8WS6 - chains A and B of the 4 polymer chains in the assembly; structure by electron microscopy, 3.21 A resolution.

# Chain A
Protein: Cas12-1
Organism: unclassified sequences
Chain sequence (737 residues; each row starts with the number of its first residue):
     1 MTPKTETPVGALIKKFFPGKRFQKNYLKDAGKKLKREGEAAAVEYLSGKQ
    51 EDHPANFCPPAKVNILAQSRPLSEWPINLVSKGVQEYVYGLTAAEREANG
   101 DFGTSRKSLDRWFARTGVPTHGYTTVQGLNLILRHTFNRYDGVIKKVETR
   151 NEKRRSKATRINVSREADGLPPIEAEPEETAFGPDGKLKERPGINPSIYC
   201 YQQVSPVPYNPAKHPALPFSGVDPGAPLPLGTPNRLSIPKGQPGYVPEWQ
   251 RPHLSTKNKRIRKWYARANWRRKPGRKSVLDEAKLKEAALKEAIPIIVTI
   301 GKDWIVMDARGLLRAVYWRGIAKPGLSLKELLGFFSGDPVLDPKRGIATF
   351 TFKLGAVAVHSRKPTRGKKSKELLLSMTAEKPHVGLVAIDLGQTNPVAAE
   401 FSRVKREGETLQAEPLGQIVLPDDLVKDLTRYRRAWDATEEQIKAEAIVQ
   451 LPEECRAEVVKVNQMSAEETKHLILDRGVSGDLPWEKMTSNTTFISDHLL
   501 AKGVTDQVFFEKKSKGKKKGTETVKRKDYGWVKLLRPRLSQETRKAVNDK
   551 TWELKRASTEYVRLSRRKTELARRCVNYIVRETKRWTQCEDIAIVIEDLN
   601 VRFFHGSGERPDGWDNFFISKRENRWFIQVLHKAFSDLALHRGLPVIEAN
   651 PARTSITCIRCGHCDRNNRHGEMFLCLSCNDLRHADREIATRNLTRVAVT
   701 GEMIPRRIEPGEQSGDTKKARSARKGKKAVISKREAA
Not modelled in the structure: 1-57, 356-737

# Chain B
Molecule: crRNA
Organism: unclassified sequences
Sequence (46 nucleotides; row label = number of the first residue in the row; numbers below 1 keep their minus sign (U-25 is residue -25)):
   -25 UCAACGCUUGCUCGGUUCGCCGAGACUCCCCUACGUGCUGCUGAAG
Not modelled in the structure: -25 to -20, 12-20

# How chain A and chain B interact
Residue-residue contacts (91; chain A residue first):
  Pro60(A) with U1(B), sugar contact; C2(B), sugar contact
  Lys62(A) with C2(B), hydrogen bond to the sugar
  Asn64(A) with G-16(B), sugar contact
  Glu190(A) with U6(B), hydrogen bond to the sugar; A7(B), phosphate contact
  Arg191(A) with U6(B), sugar contact
  Pro192(A) with C5(B), sugar contact
  Gly193(A) with C5(B), hydrogen bond to the sugar
  Ile194(A) with C4(B), sugar contact; C5(B), sugar contact
  Asn195(A) with C4(B), hydrogen bond to the sugar
  Pro196(A) with C4(B), phosphate contact
  Ser197(A) with C3(B), sugar contact
  Pro229(A) with U-18(B), base contact
  Leu230(A) with U-18(B), phosphate contact
  Gly231(A) with U-18(B), phosphate contact
  Arg235(A) with C-5(B), salt bridge to the phosphate
  Pro243(A) with C-6(B), phosphate contact
  Gly244(A) with C-6(B), hydrogen bond to the phosphate
  Tyr245(A) with G-7(B), hydrogen bond to the sugar; C-6(B), sugar contact
  Val246(A) with C-5(B), phosphate contact
  Pro247(A) with G-7(B), base contact
  Trp249(A) with U-10(B), sugar contact; U-9(B), stacking on the base
  Gln250(A) with G-11(B), base contact; G-7(B), hydrogen bond to the base; C-5(B), sugar contact
  Leu254(A) with C-5(B), phosphate contact
  Ser255(A) with G-4(B), hydrogen bond to the phosphate; A-3(B), hydrogen bond to the phosphate
  Asn258(A) with C-19(B), hydrogen bond to the phosphate
  Lys259(A) with C-19(B), base contact; G-4(B), salt bridge to the phosphate; A-3(B), phosphate contact
  Arg260(A) with C-19(B), sugar contact; U-17(B), salt bridge to the phosphate; G-16(B), hydrogen bond to the base; C-15(B), base contact
  Ile261(A) with C-19(B), hydrogen bond to the sugar; U-18(B), sugar contact; U-17(B), phosphate contact
  Arg262(A) with U-17(B), phosphate contact; C-5(B), base contact; G-4(B), hydrogen bond to the base; A-3(B), base contact
  Lys263(A) with U-18(B), sugar contact; U-17(B), hydrogen bond to the phosphate
  Trp264(A) with C-6(B), phosphate contact
  Tyr265(A) with U-18(B), base contact
  Ala266(A) with U-17(B), phosphate contact; G-16(B), phosphate contact
  Arg267(A) with G-16(B), hydrogen bond to the phosphate; C-15(B), salt bridge to the phosphate
  Asn269(A) with C-6(B), hydrogen bond to the base; C-5(B), hydrogen bond to the base
  Trp270(A) with C-6(B), phosphate contact
  Arg271(A) with C-13(B), base contact; G-12(B), hydrogen bond to the base
  Lys273(A) with G-11(B), salt bridge to the phosphate; U-10(B), base contact
  Gly275(A) with U-10(B), base contact; C-8(B), base contact
  Arg276(A) with G-12(B), hydrogen bond to the base; G-11(B), hydrogen bond to the base; U-10(B), hydrogen bond to the base; C-6(B), base contact
  Lys277(A) with C-8(B), hydrogen bond to the sugar
  Ser278(A) with C-8(B), base contact
  Glu292(A) with U-18(B), base contact
  Ile294(A) with U-18(B), base contact
  Asp308(A) with U-17(B), sugar contact
  Arg310(A) with U-18(B), hydrogen bond to the base; U-17(B), sugar contact
  Gly311(A) with U-17(B), base contact
  Leu313(A) with U-18(B), base contact
  Arg314(A) with C-19(B), base contact; U-17(B), hydrogen bond to the base; G-16(B), hydrogen bond to the base; A-1(B), base contact; C0(B), hydrogen bond to the base
  Tyr317(A) with C-19(B), phosphate contact; U-18(B), phosphate contact
  Trp318(A) with C-19(B), base contact; C0(B), stacking on the base; U1(B), phosphate contact
  Arg319(A) with U1(B), salt bridge to the phosphate
  Asp342(A) with C3(B), phosphate contact
  Lys344(A) with C4(B), salt bridge to the phosphate
  Arg345(A) with C4(B), salt bridge to the phosphate
Also at the interface, not in a pair above, chain A (58 interface residues in all): Pro59, Gly241, Ala268
Also at the interface, not in a pair above, chain B (26 interface residues in all): U-14

# In short
58 residues of chain A and 26 residues of chain B are in contact; the contacts include 26 hydrogen bonds, 8
salt bridges and 2 aromatic stacking contacts. Among the polar pairs are Gln250(A)-G-7(B), Arg260(A)-G-16(B)
and Arg262(A)-G-4(B).
Chain A is Cas12-1 and chain B is crRNA, both from unclassified sequences; the structure, Cryo-EM mini
structure of Cas12-1 with 14 nt complementary heteroduplex, was determined by electron microscopy.
